1UCY - chains E and F of the 4 polymer chains in the assembly; structure by X-ray diffraction, 2.20 A resolution.

== Chain E ==
Molecule: Thrombin
Source organism: Bos taurus
Notes: EC 3.4.21.5
UniProtKB: P00735 (THRB_BOVIN); the construct lacks a stretch of the UniProt sequence and is renumbered around it, so the offset changes along the chain: 150-184 = UniProt 521-555; 187-204 = UniProt 563-580; 205-217 = UniProt 583-595; 219-221 = UniProt 596-598; 1 more segments
Sequence (109 residues; row label = number of the first residue in the row; note: 1 number in that range is skipped by the numbering (no residue carries it; nothing is unmodelled there); a row labelled like 149B-149E holds insertion residues (149B, then the next letters in order)):
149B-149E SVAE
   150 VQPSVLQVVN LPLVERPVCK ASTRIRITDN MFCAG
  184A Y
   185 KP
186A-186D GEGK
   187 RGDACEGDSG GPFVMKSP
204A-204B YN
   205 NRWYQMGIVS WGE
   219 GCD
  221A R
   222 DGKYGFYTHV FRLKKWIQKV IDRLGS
Disulfides: Cys168-Cys182, Cys191-Cys220
Curated features (UniProtKB/Swiss-Prot):
  - region: Ala183 to Val200 (High affinity receptor-binding region which is also known as the TP508 peptide)
  - active site: Ser195 (Charge relay system)

== Chain F ==
Molecule: Fibrinopeptide A-alpha
UniProtKB: P12803 (FIBA_MACFU); residues 6-16 here = UniProt positions 6-16
Sequence (13 residues; row label = number of the first residue in the row; note: 1 number in that range is skipped by the numbering (no residue carries it; nothing is unmodelled there)):
     6 XDFLAEGGGV R
    18 PR
Differences from the reference sequence: conflict ACE_6 (Gly in P12803), Arg16 (Arg in P12803)
Modified positions: ACE (acetyl group) at position 6; Arg16 (c-(3-oxopropyl)arginine; OPR)
Covalently attached groups: covalent link Arg16-Pro18

== Interface between chain E and chain F ==
Residue-residue contacts - 21 pairs, chain E then chain F:
  Arg173(E) with Glu11(F), salt bridge
  Ile174(E) with Glu11(F); Gly13(F)
  Asp189(E) with Arg16(F)
  Ala190(E) with Arg16(F)
  Cys191(E) with Arg16(F)
  Glu192(E) with Arg16(F); Arg19(F), salt bridge
  Gly193(E) with Arg16(F); Pro18(F)
  Asp194(E) with Arg16(F)
  Ser195(E) with Arg16(F)
  Ser214(E) with Arg16(F), hydrogen bond (backbone-backbone)
  Trp215(E) with Phe8(F), hydrophobic; Gly14(F); Arg16(F)
  Gly216(E) with Gly13(F); Gly14(F), hydrogen bond (backbone-backbone); Arg16(F)
  Gly219(E) with Arg16(F)
  Gly226(E) with Arg16(F)
Interface residues without a listed pair, chain E (18 interface residues in all): Val213, Glu217, Cys220, Phe227
Interface residues without a listed pair, chain F (9 interface residues in all): Gly12, Val15

== Overview ==
18 residues of chain E face 9 of chain F across their interface, with 2 hydrogen bonds and 2 salt bridges.
Polar pairs include Arg173(E)-Glu11(F), Glu192(E)-Arg19(F) and Ser214(E)-Arg16(F). UniProt lists active-site
residue Ser195(E) on chain E.
Chain E is Thrombin (Bos taurus) and chain F is Fibrinopeptide A-alpha; the structure, Thrombin complexed with
fibrinopeptide A alpha (residues 7-19). three complexes, one with epsilon-thrombin and two with ..., was
determined by X-ray diffraction.
